Entry 5HR4 (X-ray diffraction, 2.60 A resolution); this record covers chains C and I of the 3 polymer chains in the assembly.

[Chain C]
Protein: MmeI
Source organism: Methylophilus methylotrophus
UniProt: B2MU09 (B2MU09_METME); residues 1-919 here = UniProt positions 1-919
Amino-acid sequence (919 residues; numbered 1 to 919; the number before each row is that of its first residue):
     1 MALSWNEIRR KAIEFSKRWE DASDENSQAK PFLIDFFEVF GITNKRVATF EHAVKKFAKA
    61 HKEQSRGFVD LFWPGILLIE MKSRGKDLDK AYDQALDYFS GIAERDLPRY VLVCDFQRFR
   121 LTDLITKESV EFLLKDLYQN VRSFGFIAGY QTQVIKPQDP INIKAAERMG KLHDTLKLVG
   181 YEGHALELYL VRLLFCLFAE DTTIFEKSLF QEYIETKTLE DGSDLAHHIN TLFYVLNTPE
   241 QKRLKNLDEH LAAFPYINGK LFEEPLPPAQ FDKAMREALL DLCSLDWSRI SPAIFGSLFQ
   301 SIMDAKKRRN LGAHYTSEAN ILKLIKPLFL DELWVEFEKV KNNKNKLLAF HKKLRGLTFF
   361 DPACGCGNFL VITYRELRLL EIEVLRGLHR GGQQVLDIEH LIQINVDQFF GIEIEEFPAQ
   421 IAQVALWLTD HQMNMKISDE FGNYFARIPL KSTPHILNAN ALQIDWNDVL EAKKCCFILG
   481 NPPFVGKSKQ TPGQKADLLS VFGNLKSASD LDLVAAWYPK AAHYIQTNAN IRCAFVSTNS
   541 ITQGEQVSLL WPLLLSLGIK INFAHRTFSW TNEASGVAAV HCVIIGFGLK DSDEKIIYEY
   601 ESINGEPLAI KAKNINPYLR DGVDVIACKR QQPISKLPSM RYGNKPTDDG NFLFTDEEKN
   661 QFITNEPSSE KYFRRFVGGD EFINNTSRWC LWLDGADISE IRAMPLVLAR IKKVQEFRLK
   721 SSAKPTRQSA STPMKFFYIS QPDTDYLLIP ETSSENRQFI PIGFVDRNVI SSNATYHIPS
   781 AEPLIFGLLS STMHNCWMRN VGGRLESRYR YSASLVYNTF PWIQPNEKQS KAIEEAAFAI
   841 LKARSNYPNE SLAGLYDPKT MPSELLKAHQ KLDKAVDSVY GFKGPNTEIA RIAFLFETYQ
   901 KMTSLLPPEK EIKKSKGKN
Not modelled in the structure: 1-156, 906-919
Metal / ion sites: Ca2+: Gln-158, Asp-201, Cys-283, Leu-285
Residues lining bound ligands: sinefungin (SFG): Phe-299, Leu-311, Gly-312, Ala-313, His-314, Tyr-315, Thr-316, Pro-362, Ala-363, Cys-364, Gly-365, Cys-366, Gly-367, Asn-368, Phe-369, Ile-412, Glu-413, Ile-414, Glu-415, Ala-459, Asn-460, Ala-461, Leu-462, Asn-481, Pro-482, Pro-483, Asp-497, Trp-517
Reported in the primary citation:
  - binding site for the 13-nt DNA strand: His-314, Asn-481 to Phe-484, Lys-487, Lys-489, Trp-570, Tyr-642, Phe-737, Tyr-738, Glu-751, Glu-806, Arg-810
  - specificity-determining residues: Ala-723, Phe-737, Tyr-738, Glu-751, Asn-773, Glu-806, Arg-808, Arg-810
  - binding site for the 13-nt DNA strand (chain I): Ser-488, Lys-645, Ala-723, Thr-752, Asn-773, Leu-805, Arg-808
  - mutagenesis - K645M: increased catalytic activity on TACRAC
  - mutagenesis - K645M: decreased catalytic activity on TCCRAC
  - mutagenesis - Y642K/K645M: increased catalytic activity on G:C
  - specificity-determining residues: Ala-774 (citing earlier work)
  - mutagenesis - A774L: abolished catalytic activity on 5mC-modified sequence (citing earlier work)
  - contacts within the chain: Glu-806/Arg-808 (salt bridge)
  - catalytic residues: Asn-481, Pro-482
  - catalytic residues: Asp-70, Glu-80, Lys-82 (citing earlier work)

[Chain I]
Molecule: 13-nt DNA strand
Sequence (13 nucleotides; each row starts with the number of its first residue):
    17 GTTATGTCGG ATA

[How chain C and chain I interact]
Contacting residue pairs - 41 pairs, chain C then chain I:
  Ser-488(C) with DG26(I), hydrogen bond to the base
  Lys-495(C) with DA27(I), phosphate contact; DT28(I), phosphate contact
  Lys-506(C) with DA29(I), hydrogen bond to the phosphate
  Ser-509(C) with DT28(I), phosphate contact; DA29(I), phosphate contact
  Tyr-642(C) with DG25(I), base contact
  Lys-645(C) with DG25(I), base contact; DG26(I), hydrogen bond to the base; DA27(I), base contact
  Pro-646(C) with DG25(I), phosphate contact
  Thr-647(C) with DG25(I), phosphate contact
  Asp-648(C) with DG25(I), phosphate contact
  Asp-649(C) with DG25(I), hydrogen bond to the phosphate
  Gly-678(C) with DT23(I), phosphate contact
  Gly-679(C) with DT23(I), hydrogen bond to the phosphate
  Asp-680(C) with DG22(I), hydrogen bond to the phosphate; DT23(I), hydrogen bond to the phosphate
  Ile-683(C) with DG22(I), phosphate contact
  Asn-684(C) with DG22(I), phosphate contact
  Arg-688(C) with DC24(I), salt bridge to the phosphate
  Phe-717(C) with DG25(I), sugar contact
  Ser-721(C) with DG26(I), hydrogen bond to the phosphate
  Ser-722(C) with DG26(I), sugar contact; DA27(I), hydrogen bond to the phosphate
  Ala-723(C) with DG26(I), sugar contact; DA27(I), base contact
  Pro-725(C) with DT28(I), base contact
  Thr-726(C) with DG26(I), hydrogen bond to the phosphate
  Thr-752(C) with DG22(I), sugar contact
  Ser-753(C) with DG22(I), phosphate contact
  Ser-754(C) with DT21(I), sugar contact; DG22(I), hydrogen bond to the phosphate
  Asn-756(C) with DT21(I), phosphate contact
  Arg-757(C) with DG22(I), salt bridge to the phosphate
  Asn-773(C) with DG25(I), hydrogen bond to the base
  Ala-774(C) with DT23(I), phosphate contact
  Leu-805(C) with DG22(I), base contact; DT23(I), base contact
  Arg-808(C) with DT21(I), base contact; DG22(I), hydrogen bond to the base
Other interface residues (no listed pair), chain C (39 interface residues in all): Lys-487, Lys-489, Ser-507, Gly-650, Leu-653, Phe-737, Glu-751, Glu-806

[In short]
Chain C and chain I form an interface of 39 and 9 residues respectively; the contacts include 13 hydrogen
bonds and 2 salt bridges. Polar contacts include Ser-488(C)/DG26(I), Lys-645(C)/DG26(I) and
Asn-773(C)/DG25(I). The paper reports catalytic residues Asn-481(C), Pro-482(C) and Asp-70(C) among others;
K645M of chain C increases catalytic activity on TACRAC; 3 substitutions were tested in all.
Chain C is MmeI (Methylophilus methylotrophus) and chain I is a 13-nt DNA strand; the structure, Structure of
Type IIL restriction-modification enzyme MmeI in complex with DNA has implications for engineering of ..., was
determined by X-ray diffraction.
